Entry 9B6N (electron microscopy, 3.31 A resolution); this record covers chains C and H of the 5 polymer chains in the assembly.

== Chain C ==
Protein: Capsid protein VP1
Organism: Adeno-associated virus
UniProt: Q6JC22 (Q6JC22_9VIRU); numbering as in UniProt (aligned over 217-736)
Chain sequence (520 residues; each row starts with the number of its first residue):
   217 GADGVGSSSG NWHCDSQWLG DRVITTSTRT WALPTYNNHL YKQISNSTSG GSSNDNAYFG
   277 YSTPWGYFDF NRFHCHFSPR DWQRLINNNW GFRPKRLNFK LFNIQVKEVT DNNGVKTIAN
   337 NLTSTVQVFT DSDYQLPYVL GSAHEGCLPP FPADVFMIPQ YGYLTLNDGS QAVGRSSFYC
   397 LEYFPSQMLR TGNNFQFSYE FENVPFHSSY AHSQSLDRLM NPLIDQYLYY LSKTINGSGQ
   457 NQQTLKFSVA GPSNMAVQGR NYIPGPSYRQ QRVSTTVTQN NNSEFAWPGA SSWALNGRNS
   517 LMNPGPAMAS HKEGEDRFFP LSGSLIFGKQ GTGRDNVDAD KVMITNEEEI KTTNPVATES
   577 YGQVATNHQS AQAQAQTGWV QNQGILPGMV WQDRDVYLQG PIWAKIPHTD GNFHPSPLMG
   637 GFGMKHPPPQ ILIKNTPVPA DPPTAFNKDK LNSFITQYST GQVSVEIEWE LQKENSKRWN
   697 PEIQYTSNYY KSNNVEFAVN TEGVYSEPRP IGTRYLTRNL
Disordered / not traced: 217-227, 324-340, 406-412, 656-666
Reported in the primary citation:
  - mutagenesis - Q588R: abolished binding to Fab1-1 heavy chain (chain H)

== Chain H ==
Protein: Fab1-1 heavy chain
Organism: Homo sapiens
Chain sequence (127 residues; each row starts with the number of its first residue):
     1 EVQLVESGGG LVKPGGSLRL SCAASGVPFS DAWMNWVRQA PGKGLEWVGR IKSKKDGGTA
    61 DYAAPVKGRF SISRDDSKKM LYLHMNSLKT EDTAVYYCTT EPSGYCSNGL CYTGNYWGQG
   121 TLVTVSS
Disulfide bonds: Cys22-Cys98, Cys106-Cys111

== How chain C and chain H interact ==
Pairs across the interface (16; chain C residue first):
  Val580(C) with Leu110(H), hydrophobic
  Thr582(C) with Leu110(H); Tyr112(H)
  Gln588(C) with Glu1(H)
  Gln592(C) with Tyr116(H)
  Thr593(C) with Tyr112(H)
  Gly594(C) with Leu110(H); Cys111(H)
  Trp595(C) with Gly109(H); Leu110(H); Cys111(H), hydrogen bond (backbone-backbone); Thr113(H)
  Val596(C) with Leu110(H), hydrophobic
  Gln597(C) with Gly109(H), hydrogen bond (backbone-backbone); Cys111(H), hydrogen bond
  Asn598(C) with Gly109(H)
Other interface residues (no listed pair), chain H (8 interface residues in all): Tyr105

== In short ==
The interface between chain C and chain H involves 10 residues on one side and 8 on the other, with 3 hydrogen
bonds. Among the polar pairs are Gln597(C)-Cys111(H), Trp595(C)-Cys111(H) and Gln597(C)-Gly109(H). The paper
reports that Q588R of chain C abolishes binding to Fab1-1 heavy chain (chain H).
Chain C is Capsid protein VP1 (Adeno-associated virus) and chain H is Fab1-1 heavy chain (Homo sapiens); the
structure, Fab1-1 in complex with the capsid of Adeno-associated virus type 9, was determined by electron
microscopy (same publication as 9B6O, 9B6Q, 9B6R, 9B6S, 9B6T, 9B7K and 9 further entries).
